PDB entry 7VVJ | electron microscopy, 3.20 A resolution | chains P and R of the 6 polymer chains in the assembly

Chain P:
Protein: PTHrP[1-36]
Reference sequence: P12272 (PTHR_HUMAN); residues 1-36 here correspond to UniProt positions 37-72 (UniProt number = residue number + 36)
Amino-acid sequence (36 residues; each row starts with the number of its first residue):
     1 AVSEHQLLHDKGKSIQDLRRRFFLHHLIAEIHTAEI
Disordered / not traced: 33-36
UniProt features mapped onto this chain:
  - region: Arg21 to His32 (Important for receptor binding)

Chain R:
Protein: Parathyroid hormone/parathyroid hormone-related peptide receptor
From: Homo sapiens
Reference sequence: Q03431 (PTH1R_HUMAN); residues 27-501 here = UniProt positions 27-501
Amino-acid sequence (482 residues; numbered 20 to 501; the number before each row is that of its first residue):
    20 DYKDDDDDADDVMTKEEQIFLLHRAQAQCEKRLKEVLQRPASIMESDKGW
    70 TSASTSGKPRKDKASGKLYPESEEDKEAPTGSRYRGRPCLPEWDHILCWP
   120 LGAPGEVVAVPCPDYIYDFNHKGHAYRRCDRNGSWELVPGHNRTWANYSE
   170 CVKFLTNETREREVFDRLGMIYTVGYSVSLASLTVAVLILAYFRRLHCTR
   220 NYIHMHLFLSFMLRAVSIFVKDAVLYSGATLDEAERLTEEELRAIAQAPP
   270 PPATAAAGYAGCRVAVTFFLYFLATNYYWILVEGLYLHSLIFMAFFSEKK
   320 YLWGFTVFGWGLPAVFVAVWVSVRATLANTGCWDLSSGNKKWIIQVPILA
   370 SIVLNFILFINIVRVLATKLRETNAGRCDTRQQYRKLLKSTLVLMPLFGV
   420 HYIVFMATPYTEVSGTLWQVQMHYEMLFNSFQGFFVAIIYCFCNGEVQAE
   470 IKKSWSRWTLALDFKRKARSGSSSYSYGPMVS
Disordered / not traced: 20-30, 53-105, 173-175, 248-275, 481-501
Cystine bridges: Cys281-Cys351
Sequence notes: expression tag (20-26)

Interface between chain P and chain R:
Residue-residue contacts - 64 pairs, chain P then chain R:
  Ala1(P) - Leu368(R)
  Ala1(P) - Phe424(R)
  Ala1(P) - Met425(R)  hydrogen bond (backbone-backbone)
  Ala1(P) - Thr427(R)  hydrogen bond (backbone-backbone)
  Ala1(P) - Gln440(R)
  Val2(P) - Leu292(R)  hydrophobic
  Val2(P) - Gln364(R)
  Val2(P) - Ile367(R)  hydrophobic
  Val2(P) - Leu368(R)  hydrophobic
  Ser3(P) - Gln440(R)  hydrogen bond
  Ser3(P) - Met441(R)
  Ser3(P) - Glu444(R)
  Glu4(P) - Tyr195(R)  hydrogen bond
  Glu4(P) - Arg233(R)  salt bridge
  Glu4(P) - Ile237(R)
  Glu4(P) - Phe288(R)
  Glu4(P) - Leu292(R)
  Glu4(P) - Met445(R)
  Glu4(P) - Asn448(R)
  His5(P) - Leu289(R)
  His5(P) - Lys360(R)
  His5(P) - Ile363(R)
  His5(P) - Gln364(R)  hydrogen bond
  His5(P) - Tyr429(R)
  Gln6(P) - Pro428(R)
  Gln6(P) - Tyr429(R)  hydrogen bond (backbone-side chain)
  Gln6(P) - Thr430(R)
  Gln6(P) - Trp437(R)
  Gln6(P) - Gln440(R)  hydrogen bond
  Gln6(P) - Met441(R)
  Leu7(P) - Phe184(R)  hydrophobic
  Leu7(P) - Met445(R)  hydrophobic
  Leu8(P) - Lys240(R)
  Leu8(P) - Leu244(R)  hydrophobic
  Leu8(P) - Tyr245(R)
  Leu8(P) - Asp353(R)
  His9(P) - Leu354(R)
  His9(P) - Ser355(R)
  His9(P) - Tyr429(R)  hydrogen bond
  Asp10(P) - Phe184(R)
  Asp10(P) - Trp437(R)  hydrogen bond
  Lys11(P) - Phe184(R)
  Lys11(P) - Tyr245(R)
  Gly12(P) - Leu354(R)
  Lys13(P) - Val31(R)
  Lys13(P) - Leu354(R)
  Ser14(P) - Arg181(R)
  Asp17(P) - Val31(R)
  Leu18(P) - Glu177(R)
  Arg19(P) - Thr33(R)  hydrogen bond
  Arg19(P) - Lys34(R)
  Arg19(P) - Glu35(R)  salt bridge
  Arg20(P) - Val31(R)
  Arg20(P) - Met32(R)  hydrogen bond (side chain-backbone)
  Arg20(P) - Tyr136(R)
  Arg20(P) - Asp137(R)  salt bridge
  Arg21(P) - Asp137(R)  salt bridge
  Arg21(P) - Glu177(R)
  Phe23(P) - Leu41(R)  hydrophobic
  Leu24(P) - Asp137(R)
  Leu24(P) - Phe138(R)  hydrophobic
  Ile31(P) - Asp113(R)
  His32(P) - Thr163(R)
  His32(P) - Ala165(R)
Other interface residues (no listed pair), chain P (25 interface residues in all): Ile15, Gln16
Other interface residues (no listed pair), chain R (53 interface residues in all): Gln37, Ile38, Ile135, Val157, Leu187, Val285, Tyr296, Ala426, Val432

Overview:
25 residues of chain P face 53 of chain R across their interface, with 11 hydrogen bonds and 4 salt bridges.
Polar pairs include Glu4(P)-Arg233(R), Arg19(P)-Glu35(R) and Arg20(P)-Asp137(R).
Here chain P is PTHrP[1-36] and chain R is Parathyroid hormone/parathyroid hormone-related peptide receptor
(Homo sapiens). Entry 7VVJ (PTHrP-bound human PTH1R in complex with Gs) was determined by electron microscopy
together with 7VVK, 7VVL, 7VVM, 7VVN and 7VVO from the same study.
